7D0A - chains B and E of the 12 polymer chains in the assembly; structure by electron microscopy, 4.00 A resolution.

== Chain B (and E) ==
Molecule: ABC transporter ATP-binding protein
From: Acinetobacter baumannii
Notes: chain E of this document is another copy of the same molecule, construct and numbering; everything in this record applies to it too
UniProt: A0A086HZU3 (A0A086HZU3_ACIBA); residues 2-273 here correspond to UniProt positions 1-272 (UniProt number = residue number - 1)
Chain sequence (273 residues; numbered 1 to 273; the number before each row is that of its first residue):
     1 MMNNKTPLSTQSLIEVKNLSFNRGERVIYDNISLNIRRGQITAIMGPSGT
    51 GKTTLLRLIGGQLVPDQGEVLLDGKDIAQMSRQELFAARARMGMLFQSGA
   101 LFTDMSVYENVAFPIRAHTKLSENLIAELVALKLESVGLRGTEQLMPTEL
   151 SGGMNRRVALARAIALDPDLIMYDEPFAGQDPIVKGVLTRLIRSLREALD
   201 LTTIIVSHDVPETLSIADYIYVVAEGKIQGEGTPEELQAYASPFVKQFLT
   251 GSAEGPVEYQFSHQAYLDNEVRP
Not modelled in the structure: 1-9, 273
Differences from the reference sequence: initiating methionine (1)
Small-molecule neighbours:
  - ADP (adenosine-5'-diphosphate), molecule 1: Arg23, Gly24, Arg26, Ile28, Pro47, Ser48, Gly49, Thr50, Gly51, Lys52, Thr54, Arg57, Leu63
  - ADP, molecule 2: Glu149, Ser151, Gly153, Met154
  - vanadate (VO4), molecule 1: Pro47, Ser48, Lys52, Glu175, His208
  - vanadate (VO4), molecule 2: Gly153, Gly179, Asp181
From the paper describing this entry:
  - binding site for ADP: Arg23, Arg26, Lys52, Thr54

== Chain B / chain E interface ==
Pairs across the interface - 70 pairs, chain B then chain E:
  Gly46(B) - Asp181(E)
  Pro47(B) - Asp181(E)
  Ser48(B) - Met154(E)
  Ser48(B) - Asp181(E)  hydrogen bond (backbone-side chain)
  Lys52(B) - Ser151(E)
  Tyr108(B) - Arg272(E)
  Ala127(B) - Val271(E)
  Ala127(B) - Arg272(E)
  Glu128(B) - Val271(E)
  Leu132(B) - Tyr266(E)
  Glu135(B) - Gln260(E)  hydrogen bond (backbone-side chain)
  Glu135(B) - Ser262(E)
  Gly138(B) - Tyr259(E)
  Gly138(B) - Gln260(E)  hydrogen bond (backbone-side chain)
  Leu139(B) - Gln260(E)
  Leu139(B) - Phe261(E)
  Leu139(B) - Ser262(E)
  Arg140(B) - Ser262(E)
  Arg140(B) - Asn269(E)
  Gly141(B) - Phe261(E)
  Thr142(B) - Phe261(E)
  Ser151(B) - Lys52(E)
  Gly152(B) - Lys52(E)
  Met154(B) - Ser48(E)
  Arg157(B) - Glu258(E)
  Ala178(B) - His208(E)
  Gly179(B) - His208(E)  hydrogen bond (backbone-side chain)
  Gln180(B) - His208(E)  hydrogen bond (backbone-side chain)
  Asp181(B) - Gly46(E)
  Asp181(B) - Pro47(E)
  Asp181(B) - Ser48(E)  hydrogen bond (side chain-backbone)
  Asp181(B) - His208(E)
  Asp181(B) - Phe248(E)
  Pro182(B) - Val210(E)  hydrophobic
  Pro182(B) - Phe248(E)
  Pro182(B) - Gly251(E)
  Ile183(B) - Gln247(E)
  Ile183(B) - Phe248(E)  hydrophobic
  Ile183(B) - Gly251(E)
  Ile183(B) - Ser252(E)
  Val187(B) - Tyr259(E)  hydrophobic
  His208(B) - Ala178(E)
  His208(B) - Gly179(E)  hydrogen bond (side chain-backbone)
  His208(B) - Gln180(E)  hydrogen bond (side chain-backbone)
  His208(B) - Asp181(E)
  Gln247(B) - Ile183(E)
  Phe248(B) - Asp181(E)
  Phe248(B) - Pro182(E)
  Phe248(B) - Ile183(E)  hydrophobic
  Ala253(B) - Arg190(E)
  Glu258(B) - Arg157(E)
  Tyr259(B) - Gly138(E)
  Tyr259(B) - Val187(E)  hydrophobic
  Gln260(B) - Glu135(E)  hydrogen bond (side chain-backbone)
  Gln260(B) - Gly138(E)
  Gln260(B) - Leu139(E)
  Phe261(B) - Leu139(E)
  Phe261(B) - Gly141(E)
  Phe261(B) - Thr142(E)
  Ser262(B) - Glu135(E)
  Ser262(B) - Leu139(E)
  Ser262(B) - Arg140(E)
  Tyr266(B) - Leu132(E)
  Asn269(B) - Arg140(E)
  Val271(B) - Ala127(E)
  Val271(B) - Glu128(E)
  Val271(B) - Ala131(E)  hydrophobic
  Arg272(B) - Tyr108(E)
  Arg272(B) - Ala127(E)
  Arg272(B) - Val130(E)
Also at the interface, not in a pair above, chain B (48 interface residues in all): Arg116, Val130, Ala131, Val137, Gly153, Arg190, Val210, Gly251, Ser252, Ala265
Also at the interface, not in a pair above, chain E (48 interface residues in all): Arg116, Val137, Gly152, Gly153, Ala253, Ala265

== In short ==
Chain B and chain E each contribute 48 residues to their interface; the contacts include 9 hydrogen bonds.
Polar contacts include Ser48(B)-Asp181(E), Glu135(B)-Gln260(E) and Gly138(B)-Gln260(E). Chain B binds ADP and
vanadate. The paper reports a binding site for ADP at Arg23(B), Arg26(B) and Lys52(B) among others.
Both chains are ABC transporter ATP-binding protein (Acinetobacter baumannii). Entry 7D0A (Acinetobacter
MlaFEDB complex in ADP-vanadate trapped Vclose conformation) was determined by electron microscopy together
with 7D06, 7D08 and 7D09 from the same study.
